Entry 6PB0 (electron microscopy, 3.00 A resolution); this record covers chains R and A of the 6 polymer chains in the assembly.

Chain R:
Molecule: Corticotropin-releasing factor receptor 1
Source organism: Homo sapiens
UniProtKB: P34998 (CRFR1_HUMAN), isoform P34998-2; residue numbers follow UniProt; this construct covers 24-398
Amino-acid sequence (375 residues; each row starts with the number of its first residue):
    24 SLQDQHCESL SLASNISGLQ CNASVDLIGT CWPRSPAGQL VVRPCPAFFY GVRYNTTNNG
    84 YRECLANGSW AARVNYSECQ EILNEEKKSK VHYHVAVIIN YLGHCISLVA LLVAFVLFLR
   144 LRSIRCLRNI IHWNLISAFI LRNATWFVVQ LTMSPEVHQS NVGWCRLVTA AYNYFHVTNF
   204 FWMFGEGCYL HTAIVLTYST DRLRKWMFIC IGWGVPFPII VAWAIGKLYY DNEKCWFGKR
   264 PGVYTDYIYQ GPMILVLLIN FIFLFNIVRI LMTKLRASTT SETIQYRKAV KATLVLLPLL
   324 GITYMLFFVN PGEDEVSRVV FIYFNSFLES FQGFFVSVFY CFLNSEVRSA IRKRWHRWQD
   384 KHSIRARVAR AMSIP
Not modelled in the structure: 24-105, 387-398
Disulfides: Cys188-Cys258

Chain A:
Molecule: Guanine nucleotide-binding protein G(s) subunit alpha isoforms short, Guanine nucleotide-binding protein G(i) subunit alpha-1
Source organism: Homo sapiens
UniProtKB: chimeric construct of P63092, P63096: residues 1-83 from P63092 (GNAS2_HUMAN) positions 1-67 (offset varies); residues 84-205 from P63096 positions 61-182 (UniProt number = residue number - 23); residues 206-394 from P63092 (GNAS2_HUMAN) positions 206-394 (same numbers)
Amino-acid sequence (378 residues; numbered 1 to 394; 16 numbers in that range are skipped by the numbering (no residue carries them; nothing is unmodelled there); the number before each row is that of its first residue):
     1 MGCLGNSKTE DQRNEEKAQR EANKKIEKQL QKDKQVYRAT HRLLLLGAGE SGKSTIVKQM
    77 RILHVNGYSE EECKQYKAVV YSNTIQSIIA IIRAMGRLKI DFGDSARADD ARQLFVLAGA
   137 AEEGFMTAEL AGVIKRLWKD SGVQACFNRS REYQLNDSAA YYLNDLDRIA QPNYIPTQQD
   197 VLRTRVKTTG IFETKFQVDK VNFHMFDVGA QRDERRKWIQ CFNDVTAIIF VVASSSYNMV
   257 IREDNQTNRL QEALNLFKSI WNNRWLRTIS VILFLNKQDL LAEKVLAGKS KIEDYFPEFA
   317 RYTTPEDATP EPGEDPRVTR AKYFIRDEFL RISTASGDGR HYCYPHFTCS VDTENIRRVF
   377 NDCRDIIQRM HLRQYELL
Not modelled in the structure: 1-10, 77-204, 252-261, 304-306
Sequence notes: engineered mutation Ala226 (Gly in P63092), Ser366 (Ala in P63092)

Interface between chain R and chain A:
Contacting residue pairs (32):
  Arg151(R) - Gln390(A)
  Arg151(R) - Tyr391(A)
  Tyr212(R) - Tyr391(A)
  Leu213(R) - Tyr391(A)  hydrophobic
  Ala216(R) - His387(A)
  Ile217(R) - Gln384(A)  hydrogen bond (backbone-side chain)
  Ile217(R) - Leu388(A)  hydrophobic
  Thr220(R) - Arg380(A)
  Thr220(R) - Ile383(A)
  Thr220(R) - Gln384(A)  hydrogen bond
  Tyr221(R) - His41(A)
  Tyr221(R) - Val217(A)  hydrophobic
  Tyr221(R) - Phe219(A)  hydrophobic
  Tyr221(R) - Phe376(A)  hydrogen bond (side chain-backbone)
  Tyr221(R) - Cys379(A)
  Tyr221(R) - Arg380(A)  hydrogen bond (side chain-backbone)
  Asp224(R) - Gln35(A)
  Asp224(R) - Arg38(A)
  Asp224(R) - Ala39(A)  hydrogen bond (side chain-backbone)
  Arg227(R) - Gln35(A)
  Lys297(R) - Asp381(A)
  Lys297(R) - Gln384(A)  hydrogen bond
  Lys297(R) - Arg385(A)
  Lys297(R) - Leu388(A)
  Leu298(R) - Leu394(A)  hydrophobic
  Ala300(R) - Arg385(A)
  Ser301(R) - Tyr358(A)
  Ser301(R) - Arg385(A)
  Lys311(R) - Leu394(A)  hydrogen bond (side chain-backbone)
  Lys314(R) - Glu392(A)
  Ala315(R) - Leu393(A)  hydrophobic
  Ser368(R) - Glu392(A)
Interface residues without a listed pair, chain R (22 interface residues in all): His155, Val218, Ile293, Leu294, Tyr363

Overview:
The interface between chain R and chain A involves 22 residues on one side and 21 on the other; the contacts
include 7 hydrogen bonds. Polar contacts include Ile217(R)-Gln384(A), Thr220(R)-Gln384(A) and
Tyr221(R)-Phe376(A).
Chain R is Corticotropin-releasing factor receptor 1 and chain A is Guanine nucleotide-binding protein G(s)
subunit alpha isoforms short, Guanine nucleotide-binding protein G(i) subunit alpha-1, both from Homo sapiens;
the structure, Cryo-EM structure of Urocortin 1-bound Corticotropin-releasing factor 1 receptor in complex
with Gs protein and Nb35, was determined by electron microscopy (same publication as 6PB1).
